Entry 6G3V (X-ray diffraction, 1.69 A resolution); this record covers chain A.

Chain A:
Protein: Carbonic anhydrase 1
Source organism: Homo sapiens
Notes: EC 4.2.1.1
Reference sequence: P00915 (CAH1_HUMAN); residues 0-260 here correspond to UniProt positions 1-261 (UniProt number = residue number + 1)
Sequence (261 residues; numbered 0 to 260; the number before each row is that of its first residue; numbering starts at 0):
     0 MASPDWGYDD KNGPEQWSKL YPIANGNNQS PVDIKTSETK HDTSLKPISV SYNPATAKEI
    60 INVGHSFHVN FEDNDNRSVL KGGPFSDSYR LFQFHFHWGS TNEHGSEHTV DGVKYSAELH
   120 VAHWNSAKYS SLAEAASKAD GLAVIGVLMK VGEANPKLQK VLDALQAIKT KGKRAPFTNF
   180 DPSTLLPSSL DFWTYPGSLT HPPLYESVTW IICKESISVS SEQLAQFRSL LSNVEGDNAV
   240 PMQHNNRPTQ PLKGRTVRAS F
Disordered / not traced: 0-4
Metal / ion sites: Zn2+: His94, His96, His119 (together with famotidine)
Ligand contacts: famotidine (FO9): Phe91, Gln92, His94, His96, Glu106, His119, Leu131, Ala132, Ala135, Val143, Ser197, Leu198, Thr199, His200, Pro202, Tyr204, Trp209
Swiss-Prot annotation at these positions:
  - active site: His64 (Proton donor/acceptor)
  - binding site (Zn(2+)): His64, His67, His94, His96, His119, His200
  - binding site (substrate): Thr199, His200
  - modified residue: Ala1 (N-acetylalanine)
From the paper describing this entry:
  - binding site for famotidine: Asn69, Leu131, Leu198, Thr199, His200
  - specificity-determining residues: Leu131

Overview:
Ligands of chain A: famotidine. The Zn2+ site is built by His94, His96 and His119. Curated annotation
(UniProt) lists active-site residue His64, 6 Zn2+-binding residues and substrate-binding residues Thr199 and
His200. From the paper: a binding site for famotidine at Asn69, Leu131 and Leu198 among others; the
specificity determinant Leu131.
Chain A is Carbonic anhydrase 1 (Homo sapiens); the structure, Crystal structure of human carbonic anhydrase I
in complex with the inhibitor famotidine, was determined by X-ray diffraction together with 6G3Q from the same
study.
